3W9W - chain A; structure by X-ray diffraction, 1.35 A resolution.

[Chain A]
Name: DING protein
From: unidentified prokaryotic organism
UniProt: P85173 (PHBP_UNKP); residues 1-376 here = UniProt positions 1-376
Sequence (376 residues; each row starts with the number of its first residue):
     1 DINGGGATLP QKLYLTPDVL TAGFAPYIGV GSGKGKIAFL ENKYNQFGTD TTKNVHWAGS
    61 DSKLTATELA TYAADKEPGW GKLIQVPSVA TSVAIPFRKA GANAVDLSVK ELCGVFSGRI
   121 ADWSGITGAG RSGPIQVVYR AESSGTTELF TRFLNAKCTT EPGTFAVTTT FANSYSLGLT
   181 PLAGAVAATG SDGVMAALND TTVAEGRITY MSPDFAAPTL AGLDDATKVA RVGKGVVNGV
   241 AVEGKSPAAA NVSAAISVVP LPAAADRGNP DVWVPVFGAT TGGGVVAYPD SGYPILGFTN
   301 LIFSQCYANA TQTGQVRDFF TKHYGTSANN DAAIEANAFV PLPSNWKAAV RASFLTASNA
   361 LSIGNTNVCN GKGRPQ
Disulfides: Cys113-Cys158, Cys306-Cys369
Differences from the reference sequence: engineered mutation Met211 (Ile in P85173)
What the authors report for this chain:
  - binding site for phosphate ion: Thr8, Leu9, Ser32, Asp61, Arg140, Ser144, Gly145, Thr146

[In short]
The paper reports a binding site for phosphate ion at Thr8, Leu9 and Ser32 among others.
Chain A is DING protein (unidentified prokaryotic organism); the structure, Crystal structure of DING protein,
was determined by X-ray diffraction together with 3W9V from the same study.
